Entry 4EO5 (X-ray diffraction, 2.35 A resolution); this record covers chains A and C of the 3 polymer chains in the assembly.

Chain A:
Name: Histone chaperone ASF1
From: Saccharomyces cerevisiae
Reference sequence: P32447 (ASF1_YEAST); numbering as in UniProt (aligned over 2-169)
Sequence (169 residues; numbered 1 to 169; the number before each row is that of its first residue):
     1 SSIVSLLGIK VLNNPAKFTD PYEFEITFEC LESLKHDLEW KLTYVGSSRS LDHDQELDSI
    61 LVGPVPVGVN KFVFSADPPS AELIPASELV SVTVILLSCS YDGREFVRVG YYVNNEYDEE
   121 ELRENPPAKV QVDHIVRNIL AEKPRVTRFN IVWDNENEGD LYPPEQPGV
Unresolved in the structure: 156-158, 165-169
Sequence notes: expression tag (1)
UniProt features mapped onto this chain:
  - mutagenesis: Leu6 (L6M: Enhances transcriptional silencing), His36 to Asp37 (Abrogates stimulation of replication-independent chromatin assembly by the HIR complex and abrogates telomeric silencing), Asp37 (D37R: Reduces transcriptional silencing; when associated with R-39), Glu39 (E39R: Reduces transcriptional silencing; when associated with R-37), Val45 (V45D: Reduces acetylation of histone H3 on 'K-56' and enhances sensitivity to camptothecin), Ser48 (S48R: Abrogates interaction with histone H3 and histone H4 and enhances transcriptional silencing. Reduces acetylation of histone H3 on 'K-9' and 'K-56'; when associated with E-145 or E-147), His53 to Asp54 (Reduces acetylation of histone H3 on 'K-56' and enhances sensitivity to camptothecin), Asp54 (D54R: Reduces transcriptional silencing), Val94 (V94D: Reduces acetylation of histone H3 on 'K-56' and enhances sensitivity to bleomycin, camptothecin, HU and MMS; when associated with D-96 ...), Leu96 (L96D: Reduces acetylation of histone H3 on 'K-56' and enhances sensitivity to bleomycin, camptothecin, HU and MMS; when associated with D-94), Glu105 (E105A: Decreases histone H3/H4 binding affinity), Arg108 (R108E: Reduces transcriptional silencing), 6 further mutagenesis entries in UniProt
What the authors report for this chain:
  - conformationally variable residues: Val146 to Pro164

Chain C:
Name: Histone H4
From: Xenopus laevis
Reference sequence: P62799 (H4_XENLA); residues 20-102 here correspond to UniProt positions 21-103 (UniProt number = residue number + 1)
Sequence (83 residues; row label = number of the first residue in the row):
    20 KVLRDNIQGI TKPAIRRLAR RGGVKRISGL IYEETRGVLK VFLENVIRDA VTYTEHAKRK
    80 TVTAMDVVYA LKRQPRTLYG FGG
Sequence notes: engineered mutation Pro94 (Gly95 in P62799)
UniProt features mapped onto this chain:
  - modified residue: Lys20 (N6,N6,N6-trimethyllysine), Lys31 (N6-(2-hydroxyisobutyryl)lysine), Lys44 (N6-(2-hydroxyisobutyryl)lysine), Ser47 (Phosphoserine), Tyr51 (Phosphotyrosine), Lys59 (N6-(2-hydroxyisobutyryl)lysine), Lys77 (N6-(2-hydroxyisobutyryl)lysine), Lys79 (N6-(2-hydroxyisobutyryl)lysine), Tyr88 (Phosphotyrosine), Lys91 (N6-(2-hydroxyisobutyryl)lysine)
  - cross-link (Glycyl lysine isopeptide (Lys-Gly)): Lys31 (interchain with G-Cter in UFM1), Lys91 (interchain with G-Cter in ubiquitin)
What the authors report for this chain:
  - mutagenesis - G94P: decreased growth
  - mutagenesis - G94P: decreased stability in response to octamers
  - conformationally variable residues (side-chain flip): Arg92 to Gly101

Interface between chain A and chain C:
Contacting residue pairs (25):
  Leu6(A) with Phe100(C), hydrophobic
  Leu7(A) with Phe100(C)
  Gly8(A) with Phe100(C)
  Ile9(A) with Phe100(C)
  Pro144(A) with Leu97(C); Tyr98(C); Phe100(C), hydrophobic
  Arg145(A) with Thr96(C); Leu97(C); Tyr98(C)
  Val146(A) with Arg95(C); Thr96(C); Leu97(C), hydrogen bond (backbone-backbone); Gly99(C); Phe100(C), hydrophobic
  Thr147(A) with Pro94(C); Arg95(C); Thr96(C), hydrogen bond
  Arg148(A) with Pro94(C); Arg95(C)
  Phe149(A) with Pro94(C), hydrophobic
  Asp160(A) with Arg92(C), salt bridge
  Tyr162(A) with Tyr72(C), hydrophobic; His75(C); Arg92(C), hydrogen bond (backbone-side chain)
Interface residues without a listed pair, chain A (14 interface residues in all): Val109, Tyr111
Interface residues without a listed pair, chain C (12 interface residues in all): Thr71, Gly101
From the paper, about this interface:
  - pairs named by the authors: Asp160(A)-Arg92(C)

In short:
The interface between chain A and chain C involves 14 residues on one side and 12 on the other; the contacts
include 3 hydrogen bonds and 1 salt bridge. Among the polar pairs are Asp160(A)-Arg92(C), Thr147(A)-Thr96(C)
and Tyr162(A)-Arg92(C). The paper describes a contact between Asp160(A) and Arg92(C). The paper reports that
G94P of chain C reduces growth; conformational variability at Val146(A) and Arg92(C).
Chain A is Histone chaperone ASF1 (Saccharomyces cerevisiae) and chain C is Histone H4 (Xenopus laevis); the
structure, Yeast Asf1 bound to H3/H4G94P mutant, was determined by X-ray diffraction.
